PDB entry 1ATI | X-ray diffraction, 2.75 A resolution | chains A and B of the 4 polymer chains in the assembly

# Chain A (and B)
Protein: Glycyl-tRNA synthetase
Organism: Thermus thermophilus
Notes: EC 6.1.1.14; chain B of this document is another copy of the same molecule, construct and numbering; everything in this record applies to it too
UniProt: P56206 (SYG_THET8); residues 1-505 here = UniProt positions 1-505
Chain sequence (505 residues; each row starts with the number of its first residue):
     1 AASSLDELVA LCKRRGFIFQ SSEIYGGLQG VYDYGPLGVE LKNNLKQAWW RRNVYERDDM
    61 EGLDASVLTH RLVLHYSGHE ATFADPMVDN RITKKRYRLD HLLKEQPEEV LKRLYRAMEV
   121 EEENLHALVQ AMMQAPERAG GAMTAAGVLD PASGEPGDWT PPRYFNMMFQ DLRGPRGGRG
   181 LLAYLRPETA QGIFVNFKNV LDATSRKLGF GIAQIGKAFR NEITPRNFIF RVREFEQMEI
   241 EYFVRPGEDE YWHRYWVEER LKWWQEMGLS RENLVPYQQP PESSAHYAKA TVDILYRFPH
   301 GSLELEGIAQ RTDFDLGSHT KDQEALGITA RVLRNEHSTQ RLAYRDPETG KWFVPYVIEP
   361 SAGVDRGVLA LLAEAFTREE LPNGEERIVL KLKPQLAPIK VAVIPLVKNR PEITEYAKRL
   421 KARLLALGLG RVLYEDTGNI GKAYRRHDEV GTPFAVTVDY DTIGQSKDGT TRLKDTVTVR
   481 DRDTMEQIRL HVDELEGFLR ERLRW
Not modelled in the structure: 91-158 (chain B: 90-158)

# How chain A and chain B interact
Contacting residue pairs - 125 pairs, chain A then chain B:
  Arg14(A) with Ala203(B)
  Phe19(A) with Asn199(B)
  Ser21(A) with Ser66(B), hydrogen bond; Leu68(B)
  Ser22(A) with His70(B)
  Glu23(A) with Asn199(B); Gln340(B)
  Ile24(A) with Val195(B); His337(B); Ser338(B); Thr339(B), hydrogen bond (backbone-side chain); Gln340(B)
  Tyr25(A) with His70(B); Val73(B), hydrophobic; Tyr76(B); His319(B), hydrogen bond; Asn335(B), hydrogen bond; Ser338(B)
  Leu28(A) with Leu68(B); Arg173(B)
  Gln29(A) with Arg173(B), hydrogen bond
  Val31(A) with Ser66(B)
  Tyr32(A) with Ser66(B)
  Asp33(A) with Asp64(B); Ala65(B); Ser66(B), hydrogen bond (side chain-backbone); Asn196(B)
  Tyr34(A) with Leu63(B); Asp64(B), hydrogen bond (backbone-backbone)
  Gly35(A) with Gly62(B); Leu63(B)
  Pro36(A) with Glu61(B); Gly62(B)
  Val39(A) with Gly62(B); Leu63(B), hydrophobic; Asp64(B)
  Glu40(A) with Trp50(B), hydrogen bond; Tyr55(B), hydrogen bond
  Lys42(A) with Asp64(B), salt bridge
  Trp50(A) with Glu40(B), hydrogen bond
  Val54(A) with Arg431(B)
  Tyr55(A) with Glu40(B), hydrogen bond; Lys421(B), hydrogen bond (backbone-side chain); Leu425(B); Arg431(B)
  Glu56(A) with Lys421(B)
  Arg57(A) with Lys421(B), hydrogen bond (backbone-side chain)
  Asp58(A) with Lys418(B), salt bridge; Lys421(B), salt bridge
  Glu61(A) with Pro36(B); Arg431(B), salt bridge
  Gly62(A) with Gly35(B); Pro36(B); Val39(B)
  Leu63(A) with Tyr34(B); Gly35(B); Val39(B), hydrophobic
  Asp64(A) with Asp33(B); Tyr34(B), hydrogen bond (backbone-backbone); Val39(B); Lys42(B), salt bridge
  Ala65(A) with Asp33(B)
  Ser66(A) with Ser21(B), hydrogen bond; Val31(B); Tyr32(B); Asp33(B), hydrogen bond (backbone-side chain); Glu234(B)
  Val67(A) with Glu234(B), hydrogen bond (backbone-side chain)
  Leu68(A) with Ser21(B); Leu28(B); Glu234(B), hydrogen bond (backbone-side chain)
  His70(A) with Ser22(B); Tyr25(B); Gly27(B); Leu28(B)
  Leu72(A) with Tyr25(B), hydrophobic
  Val73(A) with Ser22(B); Tyr25(B), hydrophobic
  Tyr76(A) with Tyr25(B)
  Phe169(A) with Asp171(B)
  Gln170(A) with Asp171(B)
  Asp171(A) with Phe169(B); Gln170(B), hydrogen bond (side chain-backbone)
  Leu172(A) with Asn221(B)
  Arg173(A) with Leu28(B); Gln29(B), hydrogen bond (side chain-backbone); Asn221(B); Arg233(B)
  Gly174(A) with Asn221(B), hydrogen bond (backbone-side chain)
  Pro175(A) with Ile223(B)
  Arg176(A) with Arg163(B)
  Leu185(A) with Leu185(B), hydrophobic
  Val195(A) with Ile24(B)
  Asn196(A) with Asp33(B)
  Asn199(A) with Phe19(B)
  Ala203(A) with Arg14(B)
  Lys207(A) with Asp436(B), salt bridge; Thr437(B)
  Asn221(A) with Gly174(B), hydrogen bond (side chain-backbone)
  Arg233(A) with Arg173(B)
  Glu234(A) with Ser66(B); Val67(B), hydrogen bond (side chain-backbone); Leu68(B), hydrogen bond (side chain-backbone)
  His319(A) with Ile24(B); Tyr25(B), hydrogen bond
  Asn335(A) with Tyr25(B), hydrogen bond
  His337(A) with Ile24(B); Tyr25(B)
  Ser338(A) with Ile24(B); Tyr25(B)
  Thr339(A) with Glu23(B); Ile24(B), hydrogen bond (backbone-backbone)
  Gln340(A) with Glu23(B); Ile24(B)
  Lys418(A) with Asp58(B), salt bridge
  Lys421(A) with Tyr55(B), hydrogen bond (side chain-backbone); Glu56(B); Arg57(B); Asp58(B), salt bridge
  Leu425(A) with Tyr55(B)
  Arg431(A) with Val54(B); Tyr55(B)
  Asp436(A) with Lys207(B), salt bridge
  Thr437(A) with Lys207(B)
  Lys442(A) with Ser205(B)
Interface residues without a listed pair, chain A (84 interface residues in all): Lys13, Arg15, Gly16, Gly27, Met60, Thr69, Phe165, Val200, Thr204, Ser205, Phe219, Glu222, Ile223, Glu236, Ser318, Leu342, Tyr434, Arg446
Interface residues without a listed pair, chain B (82 interface residues in all): Lys13, Arg15, Gly16, Met60, Thr69, Leu72, Leu172, Pro175, Val200, Thr204, Lys217, Phe219, Ser318, Leu342, Tyr434, Lys442, Arg446

# Summary
Chain A and chain B form an interface of 84 and 82 residues respectively, with 28 hydrogen bonds and 9 salt
bridges. Polar contacts include Lys42(A)-Asp64(B), Asp58(A)-Lys418(B) and Asp58(A)-Lys421(B).
Both chains are Glycyl-tRNA synthetase (Thermus thermophilus). Entry 1ATI (Crystal structure of glycyl-tRNA
synthetase from thermus thermophilus) was determined by X-ray diffraction.
